8DGS - chains A and C of the 5 polymer chains in the assembly; structure by electron microscopy, 4.30 A resolution (low resolution: residue-level contacts below are approximate; hydrogen-bond / salt-bridge calls are withheld).

Chain A:
Protein: Serine/threonine-protein kinase B-raf
From: Homo sapiens
Notes: EC 2.7.11.1
UniProtKB: P15056 (BRAF_HUMAN); residues 1-766 here = UniProt positions 1-766
Sequence (805 residues; row label = number of the first residue in the row; numbers below 1 keep their minus sign (Met-26 is residue -26)):
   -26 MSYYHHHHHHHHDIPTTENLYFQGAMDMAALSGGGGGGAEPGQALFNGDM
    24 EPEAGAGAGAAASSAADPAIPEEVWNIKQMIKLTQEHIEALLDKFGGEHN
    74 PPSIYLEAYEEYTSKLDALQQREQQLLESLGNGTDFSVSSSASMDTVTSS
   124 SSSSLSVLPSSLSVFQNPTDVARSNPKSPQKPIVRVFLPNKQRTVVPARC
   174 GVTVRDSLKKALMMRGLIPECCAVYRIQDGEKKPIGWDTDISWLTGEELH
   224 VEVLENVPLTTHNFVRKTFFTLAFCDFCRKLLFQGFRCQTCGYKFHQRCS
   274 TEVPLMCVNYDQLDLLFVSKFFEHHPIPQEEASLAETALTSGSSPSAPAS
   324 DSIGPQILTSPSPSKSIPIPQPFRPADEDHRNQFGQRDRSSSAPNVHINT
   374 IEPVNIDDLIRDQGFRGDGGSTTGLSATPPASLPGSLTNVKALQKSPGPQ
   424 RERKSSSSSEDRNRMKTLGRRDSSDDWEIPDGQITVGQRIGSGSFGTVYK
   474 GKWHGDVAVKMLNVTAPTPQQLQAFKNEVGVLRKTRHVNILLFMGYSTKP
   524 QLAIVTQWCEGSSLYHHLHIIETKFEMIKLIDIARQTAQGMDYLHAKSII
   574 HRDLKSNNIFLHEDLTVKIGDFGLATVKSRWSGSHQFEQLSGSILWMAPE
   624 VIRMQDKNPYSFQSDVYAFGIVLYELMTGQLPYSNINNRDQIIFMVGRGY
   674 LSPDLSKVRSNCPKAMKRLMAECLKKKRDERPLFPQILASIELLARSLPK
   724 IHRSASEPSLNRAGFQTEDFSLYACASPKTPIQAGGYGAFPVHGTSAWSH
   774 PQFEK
Disordered / not traced: -26 to 154, 202-203, 283-359, 371-448, 739-778
Modified residues: Ser365 (phosphoserine; SEP); Ser729 (phosphoserine; SEP)
Sequence notes: expression tag (-26 to 0, 767-778)
Ion coordination: Zn2+ site 1: His235, Cys261, Cys264, Cys280; Zn2+ site 2: Cys248, Cys251, His269, Cys272
Residues lining bound ligands: ATP-gamma-S (AGS; phosphothiophosphoric acid-adenylate ester): Gly466, Ser467, Phe468, Val471, Ala481, Lys483, Leu514, Gln530, Trp531, Cys532, Lys578, Asn580, Asn581, Phe583, Asp594
Curated features (UniProtKB/Swiss-Prot):
  - zinc finger: Thr234 to Cys280 (Phorbol-ester/DAG-type)
  - active site: Asp576 (Proton acceptor)
  - binding site (Zn(2+)): His235, Cys248, Cys251, Cys261, Cys264, His269, Cys272, Cys280
  - binding site (ATP): Ile463 to Val471, Lys483
  - site (Breakpoint for translocation to form KIAA1549-BRAF fusion protein): Asp380, Asp381, Met438, Lys439
  - modified residue: Ala2 (N-acetylalanine), Ser151 (Phosphoserine), Ser333 (Phosphoserine), Ser365 (Phosphoserine), Thr373 (Phosphothreonine), Thr396 (Phosphothreonine), Ser399 (Phosphoserine), Thr401 (Phosphothreonine), Ser446 (Phosphoserine), Ser447 (Phosphoserine), Arg671 (Omega-N-methylarginine), Ser729 (Phosphoserine), Ser750 (Phosphoserine), Thr753 (Phosphothreonine)
  - cross-link: Lys578 (Glycyl lysine isopeptide (Lys-Gly) (interchain with G-Cter in ubiquitin))
  - natural variant: Thr241 (T241M: In NS7; T241P: In CFC1 and LPRD3; T241R: In NS7), Thr244 (T244P: In CFC1), Leu245 (L245F: In CFC1), Ala246 (A246P: In CFC1), Gln257 (Q257R: In CFC1), Gln262 (Q262K: In CFC1), Glu275 (E275K: In CFC1), Arg462 (R462I: In CRC), Ile463 (I463S: In CRC), Gly464 (G464E: In CRC; G464V: In a colorectal cancer cell line), Gly466 (G466A: In melanoma; G466E: In melanoma; G466V: In LNCR), Ser467 (S467A: In CFC1), 19 further natural variant entries in UniProt
  - mutagenesis: Met53 (M53D: Reduces interaction with KSR1 and MAP2K1 and thus phosphorylation of MAP2K1), Lys88 (K88E: Reduces interaction with KSR1 and MAP2K1 and thus phosphorylation of MAP2K1), Lys483 (K483S: Reduces kinase activity with MAP2K1), Arg509 (R509H: Loss of MAP2K1-mediated-BRAF-KSR1 dimerization), Lys578 (K578R: Blocks EGF-induced ubiquitination and ERK activation), Ile666 (I666R: No effect on MAP2K1-mediated-BRAF-KSR1 dimerization, however loss of BRAF-mediated phosphorylation of MAP2K1), Arg671 (R671K: Increased kinase activity and stability in response to EGF treatment)
Reported in the primary citation:
  - post-translational modification sites: Ser151 (citing earlier work)

Chain C:
Protein: 14-3-3 protein zeta
From: Spodoptera exigua
UniProtKB: V9P4T4 (V9P4T4_SPOEX); residues -1 to 245 here correspond to UniProt positions 1-247 (UniProt number = residue number + 2)
Sequence (247 residues; each row starts with the number of its first residue; numbers below 1 keep their minus sign (Met-1 is residue -1)):
    -1 MSVDKEELVQRAKLAEQAERYDDMAAAMKEVTETGVELSNEERNLLSVAY
    49 KNVVGARRSSWRVISSIEQKTEGSERKQQMAKEYRVKVEKELREICYDVL
    99 GLLDKHLIPKASNPESKVFYLKMKGDYYRYLAEVATGETRNSVVEDSQKA
   149 YQDAFEISKAKMQPTHPIRLGLALNFSVFYYEILNSPDKACQLAKQAFDD
   199 AIAELDTLNEDSYKDSTLIMQLLRDNLTLWTSDTQGDGDEPAEGGDN
Disordered / not traced: -1 to 1, 231-245

Interface between chain A and chain C:
Residue-residue contacts - 27 pairs, chain A then chain C:
  Thr241(A) - Ser57(C)
  Phe243(A) - Asn50(C)
  Phe243(A) - Ala54(C)
  Leu254(A) - Leu220(C)
  Phe256(A) - Gly53(C)
  Asp361(A) - Leu227(C)
  Arg362(A) - Arg60(C)
  Ser363(A) - Asn224(C)
  Ser364(A) - Val176(C)
  Ser364(A) - Leu220(C)
  Ser364(A) - Asn224(C)
  Ser365(A) - Lys49(C)
  Ser365(A) - Arg56(C)
  Ser365(A) - Arg127(C)
  Ser365(A) - Tyr128(C)
  Ser365(A) - Leu172(C)
  Ser365(A) - Leu220(C)
  Ala366(A) - Lys49(C)
  Ala366(A) - Leu172(C)
  Ala366(A) - Asn173(C)
  Pro367(A) - Ile217(C)
  Asn368(A) - Val46(C)
  Asn368(A) - Lys49(C)
  Asn368(A) - Asn50(C)
  Gln562(A) - Tyr211(C)
  Asp565(A) - Lys212(C)
  Arg719(A) - Glu14(C)
Other interface residues (no listed pair), chain A (24 interface residues in all): Arg239, Leu245, Phe247, Arg252, Gln257, Val369, His510, Tyr566, Leu711
Other interface residues (no listed pair), chain C (26 interface residues in all): Asn42, Val61, Lys120, Leu216, Gln219, Trp228

In short:
Chain A and chain C form an interface of 24 and 26 residues respectively. Bound to chain A: ATP-gamma-S.
His235(A), Cys261(A), Cys264(A) and Cys280(A) coordinate Zn2+ site 1. Curated annotation (UniProt) lists
active-site residue Asp576(A), 8 Zn2+-binding residues, 10 ATP-binding residues and 7 mutagenesis sites on
chain A. The paper reports a modification site at Ser151(A).
Here chain A is Serine/threonine-protein kinase B-raf (Homo sapiens) and chain C is 14-3-3 protein zeta
(Spodoptera exigua). Entry 8DGS (Cryo-EM structure of a RAS/RAF complex (state 1)) was determined by electron
microscopy, deposited together with 8DGT.
